PDB entry 2OFK | X-ray diffraction, 1.50 A resolution | chain A

# Chain A
Protein: 3-methyladenine DNA glycosylase I, constitutive
Organism: Salmonella typhi
Reference sequence: Q8Z2A5 (Q8Z2A5_SALTI); numbering as in UniProt (aligned over 1-183)
Amino-acid sequence (183 residues; numbered 1 to 183; the number before each row is that of its first residue):
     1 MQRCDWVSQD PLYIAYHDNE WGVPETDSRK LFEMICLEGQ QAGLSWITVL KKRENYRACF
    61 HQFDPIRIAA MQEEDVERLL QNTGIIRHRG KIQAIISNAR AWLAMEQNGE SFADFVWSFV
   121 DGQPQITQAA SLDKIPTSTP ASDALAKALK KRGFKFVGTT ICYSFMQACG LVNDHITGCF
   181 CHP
Not modelled in the structure: 1
Ion coordination: Zn2+: C4, H17, H175, C179
From the paper describing this entry:
  - mutagenesis - W6A, Y13F, Q41A (6-fold), G43L, L44A (36-fold), W46A (10-fold), K91A, Q167A: decreased catalytic activity
  - mutagenesis - W6A, G43L: decreased stability
  - mutagenesis - E38A: unchanged catalytic activity on 7mG
  - mutagenesis - Y16F (12-fold), E38A (333-fold): decreased catalytic activity on 3mA
  - catalytic residues: E38
  - specificity-determining residues: Y16, E38 (proposed by the authors, not directly observed)
  - mutagenesis - S45A, T160V: unchanged catalytic activity

# Summary
C4, H17, H175 and C179 form the Zn2+ site. From the paper: the catalytic residue E38; W6A, Y13F and Q41A,
among others, reduce catalytic activity; 12 substitutions were tested in all.
Chain A is 3-methyladenine DNA glycosylase I, constitutive (Salmonella typhi); the structure, Crystal
Structure of 3-methyladenine DNA glycosylase I (TAG), was determined by X-ray diffraction together with 2OFI
from the same study.
